PDB entry 4EB6 | X-ray diffraction, 3.47 A resolution | chains C and E of the 5 polymer chains in the assembly

== Chain C ==
Name: Tubulin alpha chain
From: Ovis aries
UniProtKB: D0VWZ0 (D0VWZ0_SHEEP); numbering as in UniProt (aligned over 1-451)
Sequence (451 residues; numbered 1 to 451; the number before each row is that of its first residue):
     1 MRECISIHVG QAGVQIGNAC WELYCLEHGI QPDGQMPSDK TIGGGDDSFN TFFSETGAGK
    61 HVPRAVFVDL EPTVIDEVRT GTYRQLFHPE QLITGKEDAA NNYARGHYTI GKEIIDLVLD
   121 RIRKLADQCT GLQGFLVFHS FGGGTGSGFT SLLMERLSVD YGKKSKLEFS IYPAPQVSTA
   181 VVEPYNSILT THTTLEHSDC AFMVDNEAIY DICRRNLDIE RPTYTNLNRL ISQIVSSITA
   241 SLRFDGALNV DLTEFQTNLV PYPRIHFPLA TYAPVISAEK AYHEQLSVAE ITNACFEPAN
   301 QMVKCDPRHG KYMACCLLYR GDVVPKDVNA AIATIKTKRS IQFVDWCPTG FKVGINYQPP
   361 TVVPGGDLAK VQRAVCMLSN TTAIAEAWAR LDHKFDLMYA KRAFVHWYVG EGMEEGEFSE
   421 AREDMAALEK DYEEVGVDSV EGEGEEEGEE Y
Disordered / not traced: 39-46, 441-451
Ligand contacts:
  - GTP (guanosine-5'-triphosphate): Gly10, Gln11, Ala12, Gln15, Ile16, Asp69, Asp98, Ala99, Ala100, Asn101, Ser140, Gly142, Gly143, Gly144, Thr145, Gly146, Ile171, Pro173, Ala174, Val177, Ser178, Thr179, Glu183, Asn206, Tyr224, Leu227, Asn228, Ile231
  - vinblastine (VLB; (2alpha,2'beta,3beta,4alpha,5beta)-vincaleukoblastine): Pro325, Lys326, Val328, Asn329, Ile332, Lys336, Phe351, Val353, Ile355

== Chain E ==
Name: Stathmin-4
From: Rattus norvegicus
UniProtKB: P63043 (STMN4_RAT); residues 5-145 here correspond to UniProt positions 49-189 (UniProt number = residue number + 44)
Sequence (142 residues; each row starts with the number of its first residue):
     4 ADMEVIELNK ATSGQSWEVI LKPPSFDGVP EFNASLPRRR DPSLEEIQKK LEAAEERRKY
    64 QEAELLKHLA EKREHEREVI QKAIEENNNF IKMAKEKLAQ KMESNKENRE AHLAAMLERL
   124 QEKDKHAEEV RKNKELKEEA SR
Disordered / not traced: 35-40, 142-145
Construct notes: expression tag (4); engineered mutation Ala14 (Cys58 in P63043), Trp20 (Phe64 in P63043)
Swiss-Prot annotation at these positions:
  - modified residue: Ser46 (Phosphoserine)

== Chain C / chain E interface ==
Pairs across the interface (23):
  His107(C) - Met105(E)
  Tyr108(C) - Lys104(E)  hydrogen bond
  Tyr108(C) - Met105(E)
  Tyr108(C) - Asn108(E)
  Tyr108(C) - Lys109(E)
  Tyr108(C) - Arg112(E)
  Thr109(C) - Arg112(E)
  Lys112(C) - Met105(E)
  Leu152(C) - Met105(E)  hydrophobic
  Glu155(C) - Leu101(E)
  Arg156(C) - Leu101(E)
  Ser158(C) - Ile94(E)
  Val159(C) - Ile94(E)
  Val159(C) - Ala97(E)  hydrophobic
  Gly162(C) - Ile94(E)
  Lys163(C) - Asn90(E)
  Gly410(C) - Arg112(E)
  Glu411(C) - Arg112(E)  salt bridge
  Gly412(C) - Asn108(E)  hydrogen bond (backbone-side chain)
  Gly412(C) - Asn111(E)
  Gly412(C) - Arg112(E)
  Met413(C) - Asn108(E)
  Glu414(C) - Asn111(E)
Interface residues without a listed pair, chain C (17 interface residues in all): Glu417
Interface residues without a listed pair, chain E (12 interface residues in all): Lys98, Ser107

== In short ==
Chain C and chain E form an interface of 17 and 12 residues respectively, with 2 hydrogen bonds and 1 salt
bridge. Polar pairs include Glu411(C)-Arg112(E), Tyr108(C)-Lys104(E) and Gly412(C)-Asn108(E). Bound to chain
C: GTP and vinblastine.
Here chain C is Tubulin alpha chain (Ovis aries) and chain E is Stathmin-4 (Rattus norvegicus). Entry 4EB6
(Tubulin-Vinblastine: Stathmin-like complex) was determined by X-ray diffraction together with 3UT5 from the
same study.
